Entry 6CID (X-ray diffraction, 1.75 A resolution); this record covers chains A and B.

Chain A (and B):
Name: Nitric oxide synthase, brain
Source organism: Homo sapiens
Notes: EC 1.14.13.39; chain B of this document is another copy of the same molecule, construct and numbering; everything in this record applies to it too
UniProt: P29475 (NOS1_HUMAN), isoform P29475-5; residue numbers follow UniProt; this construct covers 302-722
Sequence (421 residues; numbered 302 to 722; the number before each row is that of its first residue):
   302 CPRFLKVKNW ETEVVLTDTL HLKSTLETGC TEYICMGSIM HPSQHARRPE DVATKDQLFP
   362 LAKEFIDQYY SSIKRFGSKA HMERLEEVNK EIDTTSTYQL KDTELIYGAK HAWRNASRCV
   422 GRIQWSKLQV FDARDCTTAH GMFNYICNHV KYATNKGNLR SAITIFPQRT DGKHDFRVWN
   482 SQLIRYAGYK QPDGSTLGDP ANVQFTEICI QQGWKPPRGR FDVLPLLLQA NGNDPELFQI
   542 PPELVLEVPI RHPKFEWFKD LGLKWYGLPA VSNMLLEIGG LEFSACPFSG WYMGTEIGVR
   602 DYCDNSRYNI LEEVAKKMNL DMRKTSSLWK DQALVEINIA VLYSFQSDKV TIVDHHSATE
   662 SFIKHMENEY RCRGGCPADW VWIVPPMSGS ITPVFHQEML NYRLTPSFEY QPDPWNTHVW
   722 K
Sequence notes: engineered mutation Ala354 (Arg in P29475), Asp357 (Gly in P29475)
UniProt features mapped onto this chain:
  - binding site ((6R)-L-erythro-5,6,7,8-tetrahydrobiopterin): Ser339, Val682, Trp683, Phe696
  - binding site (heme b): Cys420, Tyr711
  - binding site (L-arginine): Gln483, Trp592, Tyr593, Glu597
Bound ions: Zn2+: Cys331, Cys336 (shared with Cys331(B), Cys336(B) of chain B); heme Fe near Cys420 (its only coordinating residue here)
Residues lining bound ligands:
  - F2J (N-[1-(piperidin-4-yl)-1H-indol-5-yl]thiophene-2-carboximidamide): Gln483, Pro570, Ala571, Val572, Met575, Phe589, Ser590, Gly591, Trp592, Tyr593, Glu597, Tyr711
  - tetrahydrobiopterin (H4B), molecule 1: Trp311, Trp681, Phe696, His697, Gln698, Glu699
  - tetrahydrobiopterin (H4B), molecule 2: Ser339, Met341, Arg601, Val682, Trp683
  - heme (HEM): His346, Trp414, Ala417, Arg419, Cys420, Val421, Gly422, Gln425, Leu429, Ser462, Met575, Phe589, Ser590, Gly591, Trp592, Met594, Glu597, Val654, Trp683, Phe709, Tyr711
What the authors report for this chain:
  - specificity-determining residues: Asp602 (from molecular simulation)
  - mutagenesis - D602N: decreased binding to F2J (from molecular simulation)

Interface between chain A and chain B:
Pairs across the interface (126; chain A residue first):
  Leu306(A) - Ile335(B)  hydrophobic
  Val308(A) - Ile340(B)  hydrophobic
  Trp311(A) - Met341(B)
  Trp311(A) - His342(B)
  Glu312(A) - Asn606(B)  hydrogen bond
  His322(A) - Ile335(B)
  Ser325(A) - Tyr334(B)
  Thr326(A) - Tyr334(B)
  Leu327(A) - Tyr334(B)
  Glu328(A) - Glu333(B)
  Thr329(A) - Thr332(B)  hydrogen bond (side chain-backbone)
  Thr329(A) - Glu333(B)  hydrogen bond (backbone-backbone)
  Thr329(A) - Tyr334(B)
  Thr329(A) - Ile335(B)
  Cys331(A) - Cys331(B)  hydrophobic
  Cys331(A) - Thr332(B)
  Cys331(A) - Glu333(B)
  Cys331(A) - Cys336(B)  hydrophobic
  Thr332(A) - Thr329(B)  hydrogen bond (backbone-side chain)
  Thr332(A) - Cys331(B)
  Glu333(A) - Glu328(B)
  Glu333(A) - Thr329(B)  hydrogen bond (backbone-backbone)
  Glu333(A) - Cys331(B)
  Tyr334(A) - Ser325(B)
  Tyr334(A) - Thr326(B)
  Tyr334(A) - Leu327(B)
  Tyr334(A) - Thr329(B)
  Tyr334(A) - Tyr703(B)
  Ile335(A) - Leu306(B)  hydrophobic
  Ile335(A) - His322(B)
  Ile335(A) - Thr329(B)
  Ile335(A) - Leu701(B)  hydrophobic
  Ile335(A) - Asn702(B)
  Ile335(A) - Tyr703(B)  hydrophobic
  Cys336(A) - Cys331(B)  hydrophobic
  Cys336(A) - Cys336(B)  hydrophobic
  Cys336(A) - Leu701(B)
  Cys336(A) - Asn702(B)  hydrogen bond (backbone-backbone)
  Met337(A) - Leu306(B)  hydrophobic
  Met337(A) - Leu701(B)  hydrophobic
  Ser339(A) - Trp681(B)
  Ser339(A) - Glu699(B)
  Ser339(A) - Met700(B)  hydrogen bond (side chain-backbone)
  Ile340(A) - Glu699(B)
  Met341(A) - Trp311(B)
  Met341(A) - Glu699(B)  hydrogen bond (backbone-side chain)
  His342(A) - Trp311(B)
  Val600(A) - Ser691(B)
  Arg601(A) - Ser691(B)
  Arg601(A) - Phe696(B)
  Arg601(A) - His697(B)
  Asp605(A) - His697(B)  salt bridge
  Asn606(A) - Glu312(B)  hydrogen bond
  Leu612(A) - Ile692(B)  hydrophobic
  Lys625(A) - Gln647(B)
  Thr626(A) - Asp655(B)  hydrogen bond
  Thr626(A) - His657(B)
  Thr626(A) - Ser658(B)  hydrogen bond
  Ser627(A) - Leu643(B)
  Ser627(A) - Gln647(B)  hydrogen bond
  Ser627(A) - Asp655(B)
  Ser628(A) - Ile640(B)
  Leu629(A) - Asn639(B)
  Leu629(A) - Ile640(B)
  Leu629(A) - Leu643(B)  hydrophobic
  Leu629(A) - His656(B)
  Lys631(A) - Ile692(B)
  Asp632(A) - Val636(B)
  Asp632(A) - His656(B)  salt bridge
  Asp632(A) - His657(B)  salt bridge
  Asp632(A) - Ser689(B)  hydrogen bond
  Gln633(A) - Val636(B)
  Gln633(A) - Glu637(B)  hydrogen bond
  Gln633(A) - Ile640(B)
  Val636(A) - Asp632(B)
  Val636(A) - Gln633(B)
  Val636(A) - Val636(B)  hydrophobic
  Glu637(A) - Gln633(B)
  Asn639(A) - Leu629(B)
  Ile640(A) - Ser628(B)
  Ile640(A) - Leu629(B)
  Ile640(A) - Gln633(B)
  Leu643(A) - Ser627(B)
  Leu643(A) - Leu629(B)  hydrophobic
  Gln647(A) - Ser627(B)  hydrogen bond
  Asp655(A) - Thr626(B)  hydrogen bond
  Asp655(A) - Ser627(B)  hydrogen bond
  His656(A) - Leu629(B)
  His656(A) - Asp632(B)  salt bridge
  His657(A) - Thr626(B)
  His657(A) - Leu629(B)
  His657(A) - Asp632(B)  salt bridge
  Ser658(A) - Thr626(B)  hydrogen bond
  Trp681(A) - Ser339(B)
  Trp681(A) - Val682(B)  hydrophobic
  Val682(A) - Trp681(B)  hydrophobic
  Pro687(A) - Ser689(B)
  Pro687(A) - Gly690(B)  hydrogen bond (backbone-backbone)
  Pro687(A) - Ser691(B)  hydrogen bond (backbone-backbone)
  Met688(A) - Asp632(B)
  Met688(A) - Ser689(B)
  Ser689(A) - Asp632(B)  hydrogen bond
  Ser689(A) - Pro687(B)
  Ser689(A) - Met688(B)
  Ser689(A) - Ser689(B)
  Gly690(A) - Pro687(B)  hydrogen bond (backbone-backbone)
  Ser691(A) - Val600(B)
  Ser691(A) - Arg601(B)
  Ser691(A) - Pro687(B)  hydrogen bond (backbone-backbone)
  Ile692(A) - Leu612(B)  hydrophobic
  Ile692(A) - Lys631(B)
  Ile692(A) - Leu635(B)  hydrophobic
  Phe696(A) - Arg601(B)
  His697(A) - Arg601(B)
  His697(A) - Asp605(B)
  Glu699(A) - Ser339(B)
  Glu699(A) - Ile340(B)
  Glu699(A) - Met341(B)  hydrogen bond (side chain-backbone)
  Met700(A) - Ser339(B)  hydrogen bond (backbone-side chain)
  Met700(A) - Ile340(B)
  Leu701(A) - Ile335(B)  hydrophobic
  Leu701(A) - Cys336(B)
  Leu701(A) - Met337(B)  hydrophobic
  Asn702(A) - Ile335(B)
  Asn702(A) - Cys336(B)  hydrogen bond (backbone-backbone)
  Tyr703(A) - Tyr334(B)
Interface residues without a listed pair, chain A (63 interface residues in all): Gly330, Gly338, Cys604, Leu635
Interface residues without a listed pair, chain B (64 interface residues in all): Lys307, Val308, Gly330, Gly338, Cys604, Ser607

Overview:
Chain A and chain B form an interface of 63 and 64 residues respectively, with 26 hydrogen bonds and 5 salt
bridges. Polar pairs include Asp605(A)-His697(B), Asp632(A)-His656(B) and Asp632(A)-His657(B). Bound to chain
A: heme, tetrahydrobiopterin and compound F2J. The paper reports that D602N of chain A reduces binding to F2J;
the specificity determinant Asp602(A).
Chain A and chain B are both Nitric oxide synthase, brain (Homo sapiens); the structure, Structure of human
neuronal nitric oxide synthase R354A/G357D mutant heme domain in complex with
N-(1-(Piperidin-4-yl)indolin-5-yl)thiophene-2-carboximidamide, was determined by X-ray diffraction (same
publication as 6CIC, 6CIE and 6CIF).
